PDB entry 6G7F | X-ray diffraction, 2.70 A resolution | chains S and T of the 28 polymer chains in the assembly

== Chain S ==
Molecule: Proteasome subunit alpha type-6
Organism: Saccharomyces cerevisiae (strain ATCC 204508 / S288c)
Notes: EC 3.4.25.1
UniProtKB: P40302 (PSA6_YEAST); residues 0-233 here correspond to UniProt positions 1-234 (UniProt number = residue number + 1)
Amino-acid sequence (234 residues; each row starts with the number of its first residue; numbering starts at 0):
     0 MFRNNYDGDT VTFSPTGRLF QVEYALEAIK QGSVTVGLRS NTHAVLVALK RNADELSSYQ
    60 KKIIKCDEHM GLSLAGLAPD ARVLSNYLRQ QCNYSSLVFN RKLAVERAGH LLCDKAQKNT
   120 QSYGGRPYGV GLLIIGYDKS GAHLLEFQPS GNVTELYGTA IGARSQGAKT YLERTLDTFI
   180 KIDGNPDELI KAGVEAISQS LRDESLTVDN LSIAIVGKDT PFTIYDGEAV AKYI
Not modelled in the structure: 0-2
Swiss-Prot annotation at these positions:
  - modified residue: Ser13 (Phosphoserine)
  - cross-link: Lys190 (Glycyl lysine isopeptide (Lys-Gly) (interchain with G-Cter in ubiquitin))

== Chain T ==
Molecule: Probable proteasome subunit alpha type-7
Organism: Saccharomyces cerevisiae (strain ATCC 204508 / S288c)
Notes: EC 3.4.25.1
UniProtKB: P21242 (PSA7_YEAST); residues -3 to 284 here correspond to UniProt positions 1-288 (UniProt number = residue number + 4)
Amino-acid sequence (288 residues; numbered -3 to 284; the number before each row is that of its first residue; numbers below 1 keep their minus sign (Met-3 is residue -3)):
    -3 MTSIGTGYDL SNSVFSPDGR NFQVEYAVKA VENGTTSIGI KCNDGVVFAV EKLITSKLLV
    57 PQKNVKIQVV DRHIGCVYSG LIPDGRHLVN RGREEAASFK KLYKTPIPIP AFADRLGQYV
   117 QAHTLYNSVR PFGVSTIFGG VDKNGAHLYM LEPSGSYWGY KGAATGKGRQ SAKAELEKLV
   177 DHHPEGLSAR EAVKQAAKII YLAHEDNKEK DFELEISWCS LSETNGLHKF VKGDLLQEAI
   237 DFAQKEINGD DDEDEDDSDN VMSSDDENAP VATNANATTD QEGDIHLE
Not modelled in the structure: -3 to 1, 245-284
Swiss-Prot annotation at these positions:
  - modified residue: Thr-2 (N-acetylthreonine)

== Chain S / chain T interface ==
Residue-residue contacts (62):
  Asn4(S) - Leu6(T)
  Tyr5(S) - Asp5(T)  hydrogen bond
  Tyr5(S) - Leu6(T)  hydrophobic
  Thr9(S) - Arg126(T)
  Val10(S) - Gln19(T)
  Val10(S) - Asn123(T)
  Val10(S) - Ser124(T)
  Val10(S) - Val125(T)
  Val10(S) - Arg126(T)
  Thr11(S) - Leu6(T)
  Thr11(S) - Gln19(T)
  Phe12(S) - Gln19(T)  hydrogen bond (backbone-side chain)
  Phe12(S) - Tyr22(T)
  Phe12(S) - Ala23(T)  hydrophobic
  Phe12(S) - Arg126(T)
  Phe12(S) - Pro127(T)
  Ser13(S) - Tyr22(T)
  Pro14(S) - Tyr22(T)  hydrophobic
  Pro14(S) - Lys25(T)
  Thr15(S) - Lys25(T)
  Gly16(S) - Tyr22(T)
  Gly16(S) - Lys25(T)
  Gly16(S) - Ala26(T)
  Leu18(S) - Leu77(T)  hydrophobic
  Leu18(S) - Arg126(T)
  His109(S) - Arg82(T)
  Cys112(S) - Arg82(T)
  Asp113(S) - Arg82(T)  salt bridge
  Asp113(S) - Asn86(T)
  Gln116(S) - Pro79(T)
  Gln116(S) - Asp80(T)
  Gln116(S) - His83(T)  hydrogen bond
  Gln116(S) - Arg126(T)
  Thr119(S) - Arg126(T)  hydrogen bond (backbone-side chain)
  Gln120(S) - His119(T)
  Gln120(S) - Val125(T)
  Gln120(S) - Arg126(T)  hydrogen bond (backbone-backbone)
  Gln120(S) - Phe128(T)
  Ser121(S) - Ser124(T)
  Tyr122(S) - Ser124(T)  hydrogen bond (backbone-backbone)
  Ser149(S) - Pro79(T)
  Gly150(S) - Pro79(T)
  Asn151(S) - Ile78(T)
  Asn151(S) - Pro79(T)
  Thr153(S) - Leu55(T)
  Thr153(S) - Asn60(T)
  Glu154(S) - Val56(T)  hydrogen bond (backbone-backbone)
  Glu154(S) - Lys59(T)
  Glu154(S) - Asn60(T)  hydrogen bond (backbone-side chain)
  Leu155(S) - Leu54(T)
  Leu155(S) - Leu55(T)
  Leu155(S) - Val56(T)
  Tyr156(S) - Leu54(T)  hydrogen bond (backbone-backbone)
  Tyr156(S) - Leu55(T)
  Tyr156(S) - Val56(T)
  Tyr156(S) - Pro57(T)
  Gly157(S) - Leu54(T)
  Lys168(S) - Leu54(T)
  Leu171(S) - Leu54(T)
  Glu172(S) - Ser52(T)  hydrogen bond
  Glu172(S) - Lys53(T)
  Leu175(S) - Lys53(T)
Interface residues without a listed pair, chain S (35 interface residues in all): Arg38, Glu105, Val152, Phe178
Interface residues without a listed pair, chain T (30 interface residues in all): Gly129

== Summary ==
Chain S and chain T form an interface of 35 and 30 residues respectively; the contacts include 10 hydrogen
bonds and 1 salt bridge. Polar pairs include Asp113(S)-Arg82(T), Tyr5(S)-Asp5(T) and Phe12(S)-Gln19(T).
Chain S is Proteasome subunit alpha type-6 and chain T is Probable proteasome subunit alpha type-7, both from
Saccharomyces cerevisiae (strain ATCC 204508 / S288c); the structure, Yeast 20S proteasome in complex with
Cystargolide B, was determined by X-ray diffraction (same publication as 6G8M and 6G8N).
